4CT6 - chains A and B; structure by X-ray diffraction, 2.10 A resolution.

Chain A:
Protein: CCR4-not transcription complex subunit 1
From: Homo sapiens
Notes: fragment: duf domain, residues 1352-1594
UniProtKB: A5YKK6 (CNOT1_HUMAN); residue numbers follow UniProt; this construct covers 1352-1594
Chain sequence (243 residues; each row starts with the number of its first residue):
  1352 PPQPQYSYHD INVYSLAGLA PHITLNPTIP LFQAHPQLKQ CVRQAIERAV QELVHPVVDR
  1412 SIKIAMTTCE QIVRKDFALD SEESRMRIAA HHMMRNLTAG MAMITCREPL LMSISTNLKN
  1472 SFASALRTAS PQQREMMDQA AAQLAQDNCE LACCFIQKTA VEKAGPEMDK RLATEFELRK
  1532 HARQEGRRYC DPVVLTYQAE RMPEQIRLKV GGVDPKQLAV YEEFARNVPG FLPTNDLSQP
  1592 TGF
Not modelled in the structure: 1589-1594

Chain B:
Protein: Cell differentiation protein RCD1 homolog
From: Homo sapiens
UniProtKB: Q92600 (RCD1_HUMAN); residues 18-285 here = UniProt positions 18-285
Chain sequence (270 residues; row label = number of the first residue in the row):
    16 AADREKIYQW INELSSPETR ENALLELSKK RESVPDLAPM LWHSFGTIAA LLQEIVNIYP
    76 SINPPTLTAH QSNRVCNALA LLQCVASHPE TRSAFLAAHI PLFLYPFLHT VSKTRPFEYL
   136 RLTSLGVIGA LVKTDEQEVI NFLLTTEIIP LCLRIMESGS ELSKTVATFI LQKILLDDTG
   196 LAYICQTYER FSHVAMILGK MVLQLSKEPS ARLLKHVVRC YLRLSDNPRA REALRQCLPD
   256 QLKDTTFAQV LKDDTTTKRW LAQLVKNLQE
Not modelled in the structure: 285
Sequence notes: expression tag (16-17)
UniProt features mapped onto this chain:
  - mutagenesis: Arg-227 (R227E: Loss of DNA binding)

Interface between chain A and chain B:
Pairs across the interface (68):
  Ala-1416(A) / Phe-118(B)  hydrophobic
  Thr-1418(A) / Ala-112(B)
  Thr-1418(A) / His-114(B)
  Thr-1419(A) / Leu-67(B)
  Thr-1419(A) / Ala-113(B)  hydrogen bond (side chain-backbone)
  Thr-1419(A) / His-114(B)
  Thr-1419(A) / Phe-118(B)
  Gln-1422(A) / Ala-112(B)
  Gln-1422(A) / Ala-113(B)
  Ile-1423(A) / Ile-63(B)  hydrophobic
  Lys-1426(A) / Trp-57(B)  hydrogen bond (side chain-backbone)
  Lys-1426(A) / Ser-59(B)  hydrogen bond (side chain-backbone)
  Asp-1427(A) / Ser-59(B)
  Asp-1427(A) / Phe-60(B)
  Asp-1427(A) / Gly-61(B)  hydrogen bond (side chain-backbone)
  Phe-1428(A) / Phe-60(B)  hydrophobic
  Met-1444(A) / Leu-67(B)  hydrophobic
  Asn-1447(A) / Val-71(B)
  Leu-1448(A) / Phe-118(B)  hydrophobic
  Gly-1451(A) / Tyr-74(B)
  Met-1452(A) / Tyr-74(B)
  Met-1452(A) / Leu-117(B)
  Met-1452(A) / Phe-118(B)  hydrophobic
  Met-1452(A) / Pro-121(B)  hydrophobic
  Met-1454(A) / Tyr-74(B)
  Met-1454(A) / Pro-75(B)  hydrophobic
  Ile-1455(A) / Tyr-74(B)  hydrophobic
  Ile-1455(A) / Pro-121(B)  hydrophobic
  Arg-1458(A) / Asn-78(B)
  Arg-1458(A) / Pro-79(B)
  Glu-1459(A) / Asn-78(B)  hydrogen bond
  Glu-1459(A) / His-124(B)  salt bridge
  Tyr-1548(A) / Pro-54(B)
  Tyr-1548(A) / His-58(B)
  Tyr-1548(A) / Glu-105(B)
  Gln-1549(A) / His-58(B)  hydrogen bond (side chain-backbone)
  Met-1553(A) / Met-55(B)
  Met-1553(A) / His-58(B)
  Met-1553(A) / Ser-59(B)
  Pro-1554(A) / Tyr-23(B)
  Gln-1556(A) / Tyr-23(B)
  Gln-1556(A) / Asn-27(B)  hydrogen bond (backbone-side chain)
  Ile-1557(A) / Tyr-23(B)
  Ile-1557(A) / Asn-27(B)
  Ile-1557(A) / Met-55(B)  hydrophobic
  Ile-1557(A) / Ser-59(B)
  Leu-1559(A) / His-58(B)
  Leu-1559(A) / Phe-60(B)  hydrophobic
  Gln-1568(A) / Ser-30(B)  hydrogen bond (backbone-side chain)
  Gln-1568(A) / Phe-60(B)
  Leu-1569(A) / Phe-60(B)  hydrophobic
  Ala-1570(A) / Ser-30(B)
  Ala-1570(A) / Ser-31(B)
  Val-1571(A) / Ser-30(B)  hydrogen bond (backbone-backbone)
  Val-1571(A) / Arg-35(B)
  Val-1571(A) / Gly-61(B)
  Val-1571(A) / Ala-64(B)
  Val-1571(A) / Ala-65(B)
  Val-1571(A) / Gln-68(B)  hydrogen bond (backbone-side chain)
  Tyr-1572(A) / Phe-60(B)  hydrophobic
  Tyr-1572(A) / Ala-64(B)
  Glu-1574(A) / Pro-32(B)
  Glu-1574(A) / Gln-68(B)
  Phe-1575(A) / Ala-64(B)
  Phe-1575(A) / Gln-68(B)
  Asn-1578(A) / Asn-72(B)
  Pro-1580(A) / Val-71(B)  hydrophobic
  Pro-1580(A) / Pro-75(B)  hydrophobic
Other interface residues (no listed pair), chain A (38 interface residues in all): Pro-1352, Ile-1415, Val-1564, Lys-1567, Gly-1581
Other interface residues (no listed pair), chain B (38 interface residues in all): Arg-19, Glu-20, Ile-26, Ile-77, Thr-83, Ile-115

Summary:
The chain A/chain B interface involves 38 residues from each chain, with 10 hydrogen bonds and 1 salt bridge.
Polar contacts include Glu-1459(A)/His-124(B), Thr-1419(A)/Ala-113(B) and Lys-1426(A)/Trp-57(B). UniProt lists
one mutagenesis site on chain B.
Here chain A is CCR4-not transcription complex subunit 1 and chain B is Cell differentiation protein RCD1
homolog, both from Homo sapiens. Entry 4CT6 (CNOT9-CNOT1 complex) was determined by X-ray diffraction together
with 4CT5 and 4CV5 from the same study.
